Entry 7VLF (X-ray diffraction, 2.40 A resolution); this record covers chains A and C of the 8 polymer chains in the assembly.

== Chain A ==
Molecule: Extracellular A1 globin
Source organism: Lamellibrachia satsuma
UniProtKB: S0BBU7 (S0BBU7_LAMSA); residues 1-146 here correspond to UniProt positions 20-165 (UniProt number = residue number + 19)
Amino-acid sequence (146 residues; row label = number of the first residue in the row):
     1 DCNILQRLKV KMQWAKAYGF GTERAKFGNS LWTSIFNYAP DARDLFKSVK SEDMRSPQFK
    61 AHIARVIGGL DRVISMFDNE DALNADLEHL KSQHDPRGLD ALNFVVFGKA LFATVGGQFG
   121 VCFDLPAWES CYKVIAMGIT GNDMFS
Disulfides: C2-C131
Reported in the primary citation:
  - conformationally variable residues (helix shift): M12

== Chain C ==
Molecule: Extracellular B2 globin
Source organism: Lamellibrachia satsuma
UniProtKB: S0BCU7 (S0BCU7_LAMSA); residues 1-150 here correspond to UniProt positions 17-166 (UniProt number = residue number + 16)
Amino-acid sequence (150 residues; each row starts with the number of its first residue):
     1 SSNSCTTEDR REMQLMWANV WSAQFTGRRL AIAQAVFKDL FAHVPDAVGL FDRVHGTEID
    61 SSEFKAHCIR VVNGLDSAIG LLSDPSTLNE QLSHLATQHQ ERAGVTKGGF SAIAQSFLRV
   121 MPQVASCFNP DAWSRCFNRI TNGMTEGLAE
Disulfides: C5-C136

== Interface between chain A and chain C ==
Inter-chain disulfides: C122(A)-C127(C)
Contacting residue pairs - 20 pairs, chain A then chain C:
  I4(A) - A31(C)  hydrophobic
  L5(A) - A31(C)
  L5(A) - A35(C)  hydrophobic
  L5(A) - V120(C)  hydrophobic
  L5(A) - Q123(C)
  L5(A) - V124(C)
  L8(A) - R28(C)
  L8(A) - A31(C)  hydrophobic
  K9(A) - P122(C)  hydrogen bond (side chain-backbone)
  K9(A) - Q123(C)
  K9(A) - V124(C)
  K9(A) - A125(C)  hydrogen bond (side chain-backbone)
  K9(A) - S126(C)
  M12(A) - N19(C)
  M12(A) - R28(C)  hydrogen bond
  Q13(A) - S126(C)
  F119(A) - S126(C)
  C122(A) - S126(C)
  C122(A) - C127(C)  disulfide
  D124(A) - P122(C)
Interface residues without a listed pair, chain A (11 interface residues in all): N3, Q6
Interface residues without a listed pair, chain C (14 interface residues in all): V20, G27, I32

== Summary ==
11 residues of chain A face 14 of chain C across their interface, with 1 disulfide bond and 3 hydrogen bonds.
Among the polar pairs are K9(A)-P122(C), K9(A)-A125(C) and M12(A)-R28(C). From the paper: conformational
variability at M12(A).
Chain A is Extracellular A1 globin and chain C is Extracellular B2 globin, both from Lamellibrachia satsuma;
the structure, Oxy-deoxy intermediate of V2 hemoglobin at 26% oxygen saturation, was determined by X-ray
diffraction together with 7VLC, 7VLD and 7VLE from the same study.
